PDB entry 6YU4 | X-ray diffraction, 2.26 A resolution | chain A

== Chain A ==
Name: Sodium-dependent transporter
Organism: Bacillus halodurans
UniProt: A0A4Y7X244 (A0A4Y7X244_BACHO); residues 2-453 here = UniProt positions 2-453
Amino-acid sequence (455 residues; each row starts with the number of its first residue; numbers below 1 keep their minus sign (Ser-1 is residue -1)):
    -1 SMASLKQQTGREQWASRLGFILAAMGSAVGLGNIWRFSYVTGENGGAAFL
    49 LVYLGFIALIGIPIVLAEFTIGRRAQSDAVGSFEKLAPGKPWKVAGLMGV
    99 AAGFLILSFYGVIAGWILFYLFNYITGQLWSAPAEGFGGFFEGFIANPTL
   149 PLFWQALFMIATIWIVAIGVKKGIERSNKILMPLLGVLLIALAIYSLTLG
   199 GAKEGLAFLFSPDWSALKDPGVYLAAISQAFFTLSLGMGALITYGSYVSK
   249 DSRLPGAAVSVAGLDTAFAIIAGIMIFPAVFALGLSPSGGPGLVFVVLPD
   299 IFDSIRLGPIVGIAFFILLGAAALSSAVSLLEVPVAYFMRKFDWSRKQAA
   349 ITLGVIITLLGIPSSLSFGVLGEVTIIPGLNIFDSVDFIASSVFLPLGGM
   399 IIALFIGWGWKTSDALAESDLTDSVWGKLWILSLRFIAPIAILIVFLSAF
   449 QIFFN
Unresolved in the structure: -1 to 7, 450-453
Differences from the reference sequence: expression tag (-1 to 1)
Ion coordination: Na+ site 1: Gly24, Val27, Ala320, Ser323, Ser324; Na+ site 2: Ala26, Asn31, Thr231, Asp263 (together with 4-fluoro-L-phenylalanine)
Small-molecule neighbours: 4-fluoro-L-phenylalanine (PFF): Ser25, Ala26, Gly28, Leu29, Gly30, Asn31, Tyr108, Phe230, Thr231, Leu232, Ser233, Met236, Ala238, Ser324, Ser327, Leu328
What the authors report for this chain:
  - binding site for 4-fluoro-L-phenylalanine: Ala26 to Leu29, Gly30, Tyr108, Phe230, Thr231, Ser233, Met236, Ala238, Ser327, Leu328
  - conformationally variable residues (side-chain flip): Met236
  - mutagenesis - M236F: abolished growth in response to L-Trp
  - specificity-determining residues: Met236
  - mutagenesis - M236F: abolished catalytic activity on L-Trp
  - mutagenesis - M236F: unchanged catalytic activity on Leu
  - mutagenesis - M236F: abolished binding to aromatic amino acids

== Summary ==
Chain A binds 4-fluoro-L-phenylalanine. The Na+ site 1 is built by Gly24, Val27, Ala320, Ser323 and Ser324.
Ala26, Asn31, Thr231 and Asp263 form the Na+ site 2. From the paper: a binding site for
4-fluoro-L-phenylalanine at Ala26, Gly30 and Tyr108 among others; M236F abolishes growth in response to L-Trp.
Chain A is Sodium-dependent transporter (Bacillus halodurans); the structure, Crystal structure of MhsT in
complex with L-4F-phenylalanine, was determined by X-ray diffraction together with 6YU2, 6YU3, 6YU5, 6YU6 and
6YU7 from the same study.
